PDB entry 8IF2 | X-ray diffraction, 2.78 A resolution | chains A and B

Chain A:
Protein: Processed angiotensin-converting enzyme 2
From: Homo sapiens
UniProt: Q9BYF1 (ACE2_HUMAN); numbering as in UniProt (aligned over 19-617)
Amino-acid sequence (608 residues; each row starts with the number of its first residue):
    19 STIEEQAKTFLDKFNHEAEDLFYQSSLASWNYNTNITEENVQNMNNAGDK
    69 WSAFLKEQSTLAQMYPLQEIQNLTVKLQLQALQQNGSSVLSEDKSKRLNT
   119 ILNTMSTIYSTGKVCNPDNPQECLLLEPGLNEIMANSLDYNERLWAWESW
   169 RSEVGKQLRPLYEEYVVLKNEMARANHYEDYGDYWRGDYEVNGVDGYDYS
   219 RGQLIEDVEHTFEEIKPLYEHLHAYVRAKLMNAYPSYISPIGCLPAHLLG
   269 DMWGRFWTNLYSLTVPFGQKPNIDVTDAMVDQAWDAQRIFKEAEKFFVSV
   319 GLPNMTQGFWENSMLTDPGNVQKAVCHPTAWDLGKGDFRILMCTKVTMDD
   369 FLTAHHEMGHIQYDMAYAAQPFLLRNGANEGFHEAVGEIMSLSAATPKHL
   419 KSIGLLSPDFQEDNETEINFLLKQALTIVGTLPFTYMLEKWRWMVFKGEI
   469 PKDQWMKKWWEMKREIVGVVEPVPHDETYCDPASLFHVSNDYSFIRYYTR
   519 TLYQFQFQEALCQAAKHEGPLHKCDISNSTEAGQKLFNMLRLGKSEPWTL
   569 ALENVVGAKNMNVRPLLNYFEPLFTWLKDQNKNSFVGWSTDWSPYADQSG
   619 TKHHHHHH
Unresolved in the structure: 614-626
Differences from the reference sequence: expression tag (618-626)
Curated features (UniProtKB/Swiss-Prot):
  - region (Interaction with SARS-CoV spike glycoprotein): Asp-30 to Tyr-41, Met-82 to Pro-84, Lys-353 to Arg-357
  - active site: Glu-375 (Proton acceptor), His-505 (Proton donor)
  - binding site (chloride): Arg-169, Trp-477, Lys-481
  - binding site (substrate): Arg-273, His-345, Pro-346, Tyr-515
  - binding site (Zn(2+)): His-374, His-378, Glu-402
  - glycosylation (N-linked (GlcNAc...) asparagine): Asn-53, Asn-90, Asn-103, Asn-322, Asn-432, Asn-546
  - mutagenesis: Ser-19 (S19P: Increases slightly the interaction with RBD domain of SARS-CoV-2 spike protein), Gln-24 to Lys-26 (Slightly inhibits interaction with SARS-CoV spike glycoprotein), Gln-24 (Q24T: Increases slightly the interaction with RBD domain of SARS-CoV-2 spike protein), Ala-25 (A25V: Increases slightly the interaction with RBD domain of SARS-CoV-2 spike protein), Thr-27 (T27Y: Increases slightly the interaction with RBD domain of SARS-CoV-2 spike protein. In sACE2.v2.2; increases interaction with RBD domain of SARS-CoV-2 spike protein ...), Leu-29 (L29F: Increases slightly the interaction with RBD domain of SARS-CoV-2 spike protein), Lys-31 (K31D: Abolishes interaction with SARS-CoV spike glycoprotein; K31Y: Increases slightly the interaction with RBD domain of SARS-CoV-2 spike protein), Asn-33 (N33D: Increases slightly the interaction with RBD domain of SARS-CoV-2 spike protein), His-34 (H34A: Increases slightly the interaction with RBD domain of SARS-CoV-2 spike protein), Glu-37 (E37A: No effect on interaction with SARS-CoV spike glycoprotein), Asp-38 (D38A: No effect on interaction with SARS-CoV spike glycoprotein), Leu-39 (L39R: Increases slightly the interaction with RBD domain of SARS-CoV-2 spike protein), 48 further mutagenesis entries in UniProt
Disulfide bonds: Cys-133/Cys-141, Cys-344/Cys-361, Cys-530/Cys-542
Covalent attachments: N-acetylglucosamine (NAG) linked to Asn-53, Asn-322, Asn-432, Asn-546; glycan linked to Asn-90
Ion coordination: Zn2+: His-374, His-378, Glu-402
What the authors report for this chain:
  - post-translational modification sites: Asn-90

Chain B:
Protein: Spike protein S1
From: Severe acute respiratory syndrome coronavirus 2
UniProt: P0DTC2 (SPIKE_SARS2); residues 322-536 here = UniProt positions 322-536
Amino-acid sequence (224 residues; each row starts with the number of its first residue):
   322 PTESIVRFPNITNLCPFDEVFNATTFASVYAWNRKRISNCVADYSVLYNF
   372 APFFAFKCYGVSPTKLNDLCFTNVYADSFVIRGNEVSQIAPGQTGNIADY
   422 NYKLPDDFTGCVIAWNSNKLDSTVGGNYNYRYRLFRKSKLKPFERDISTE
   472 IYQAGNKPCNGVAGVNCYFPLQSYGFRPTYGVGHQPYRVVVLSFELLHAP
   522 ATVCGPKKSTNLVKNGTKHHHHHH
Unresolved in the structure: 322-328, 528-545
Differences from the reference sequence: variant Asp-339 (Gly in P0DTC2), Thr-346 (Arg in P0DTC2), Phe-371 (Ser in P0DTC2), Pro-373 (Ser in P0DTC2), Phe-375 (Ser in P0DTC2), Ala-376 (Thr in P0DTC2), Asn-405 (Asp in P0DTC2), Ser-408 (Arg in P0DTC2), Asn-417 (Lys in P0DTC2), Lys-440 (Asn in P0DTC2), Thr-444 (Lys in P0DTC2), Arg-452 (Leu in P0DTC2), Lys-460 (Asn in P0DTC2), Asn-477 (Ser in P0DTC2), Lys-478 (Thr in P0DTC2), Ala-484 (Glu in P0DTC2), Val-486 (Phe in P0DTC2), Arg-498 (Gln in P0DTC2), Tyr-501 (Asn in P0DTC2), His-505 (Tyr in P0DTC2); expression tag (537-545)
Curated features (UniProtKB/Swiss-Prot):
  - region: Asn-448 to Tyr-451, Tyr-453 to Phe-456 (Immunodominant HLA epitope recognized by the CD8+)
  - glycosylation: Thr-323 (O-linked (GalNAc) threonine), Ser-325 (O-linked (HexNAc...) serine), Asn-331 (N-linked (GlcNAc...) (complex) asparagine), Asn-343 (N-linked (GlcNAc...) (complex) asparagine)
  - natural variant: Asp-339 (G339D: In strain: Omicron/BA.1, Omicron/BA.2 and 4 more; this construct carries the variant), Thr-346 (R346T: In strain: Omicron/BQ.1.1, Omicron/XBB.1.5 and 1 more; this construct carries the variant), Leu-368 (L368I: In strain: Omicron/XBB.1.5, Omicron/EG.5.1), Phe-371 (S371F: In strain: Omicron/BA.2, Omicron/BA.2.12.1 and 6 more; this construct carries the variant), Pro-373 (S373P: In strain: Omicron/BA.1, Omicron/BA.2 and 7 more; this construct carries the variant), Phe-375 (S375F: In strain: Omicron/BA.1, Omicron/BA.2 and 7 more; this construct carries the variant), Ala-376 (T376A: In strain: Omicron/BA.2, Omicron/BA.2.12.1 and 5 more; this construct carries the variant), Asn-405 (D405N: In strain: Omicron/BA.2, Omicron/BA.2.12.1 and 6 more; this construct carries the variant), Ser-408 (R408S: In strain: Omicron/BA.2, Omicron/BA.2.12.1 and 6 more; this construct carries the variant), Asn-417 (K417N: In strain: Beta/B.1.351, Omicron/BA.1 and 8 more; this construct carries the variant), Lys-440 (N440K: In strain: Omicron/BA.1, Omicron/BA.2 and 7 more; this construct carries the variant), Thr-444 (K444T: In strain: Omicron/BQ.1.1; this construct carries the variant), 16 further natural variant entries in UniProt
  - mutagenesis: Asn-331 (N331Q: Reduced viral infectivity), Asn-343 (N343Q: Reduced viral infectivity), Tyr-453 (Y453F: Decreased HLA binding to NF9 epitope. Increased binding affinity to human ACE2), Ala-475 (A475V: Increased resistance to neutralizing antibodies), Val-483 (V483A: Increased resistance to neutralizing antibodies), Phe-490 (F490L: Increased resistance to neutralizing antibodies and human covalescent sera neutralization), Gln-493 (Q493N: Reduced host ACE2-binding affinity in vitro; Q493Y: Reduced host ACE2-binding affinity in vitro), His-519 (H519P: Increased resistance to human covalescent sera neutralization)
Disulfide bonds: Cys-336/Cys-361, Cys-379/Cys-432, Cys-391/Cys-525, Cys-480/Cys-488
Covalent attachments: glycan linked to Asn-343
What the authors report for this chain:
  - binding site for alpha-D-mannopyranose: Asn-405, Lys-460

Interface between chain A and chain B:
Pairs across the interface (37):
  Ser-19(A) / Ala-475(B)  hydrogen bond (side chain-backbone)
  Ser-19(A) / Asn-477(B)  hydrogen bond
  Gln-24(A) / Ala-475(B)
  Gln-24(A) / Gly-476(B)
  Gln-24(A) / Asn-477(B)
  Gln-24(A) / Asn-487(B)
  Thr-27(A) / Phe-456(B)
  Thr-27(A) / Ala-475(B)
  Thr-27(A) / Tyr-489(B)
  Phe-28(A) / Tyr-489(B)
  Lys-31(A) / Tyr-489(B)
  Lys-31(A) / Phe-490(B)  hydrogen bond (side chain-backbone)
  Lys-31(A) / Leu-492(B)
  Lys-31(A) / Gln-493(B)  hydrogen bond
  His-34(A) / Tyr-453(B)  hydrogen bond
  His-34(A) / Leu-455(B)
  His-34(A) / Gln-493(B)
  Glu-35(A) / Gln-493(B)
  Asp-38(A) / Tyr-449(B)  hydrogen bond
  Asp-38(A) / Arg-498(B)  salt bridge
  Asp-38(A) / Tyr-501(B)
  Tyr-41(A) / Arg-498(B)
  Tyr-41(A) / Thr-500(B)  hydrogen bond
  Tyr-41(A) / Tyr-501(B)
  Gln-42(A) / Tyr-449(B)  hydrogen bond
  Gln-42(A) / Arg-498(B)
  Met-82(A) / Val-486(B)  hydrophobic
  Tyr-83(A) / Asn-487(B)  hydrogen bond
  Tyr-83(A) / Tyr-489(B)
  Asn-330(A) / Thr-500(B)
  Lys-353(A) / Tyr-501(B)
  Lys-353(A) / Gly-502(B)  hydrogen bond (backbone-backbone)
  Lys-353(A) / His-505(B)
  Gly-354(A) / Gly-502(B)
  Gly-354(A) / His-505(B)
  Asp-355(A) / Thr-500(B)
  Arg-357(A) / Thr-500(B)
Interface residues without a listed pair, chain A (21 interface residues in all): Asp-30, Glu-37, Leu-45, Leu-79
Interface residues without a listed pair, chain B (21 interface residues in all): Arg-403, Tyr-473, Tyr-495

In short:
Chain A and chain B each contribute 21 residues to their interface; the contacts include 10 hydrogen bonds and
1 salt bridge. Polar contacts include Asp-38(A)/Arg-498(B), Ser-19(A)/Ala-475(B) and Ser-19(A)/Asn-477(B).
N-acetylglucosamine is covalently linked to Asn-53(A), Asn-90(A), Asn-322(A), Asn-432(A) and Asn-546(A). The
paper reports a binding site for alpha-D-mannopyranose at Asn-405(B) and Lys-460(B); a modification site at
Asn-90(A).
Here chain A is Processed angiotensin-converting enzyme 2 (Homo sapiens) and chain B is Spike protein S1
(Severe acute respiratory syndrome coronavirus 2). Entry 8IF2 (Crystal structure of the receptor binding
domain of SARS-CoV-2 Omicron BQ.1.1 variant spike protein in complex ...) was determined by X-ray diffraction.
